PDB entry 9ARW | electron microscopy, 3.80 A resolution | chains H and E of the 8 polymer chains in the assembly

Chain H:
Molecule: CSD domain-containing protein Cmr6
From: Dissulfurispira thermophila
Reference sequence: A0A7G1H339 (A0A7G1H339_9BACT); residue numbers follow UniProt; this construct covers 1-376
Sequence (376 residues; numbered 1 to 376; the number before each row is that of its first residue):
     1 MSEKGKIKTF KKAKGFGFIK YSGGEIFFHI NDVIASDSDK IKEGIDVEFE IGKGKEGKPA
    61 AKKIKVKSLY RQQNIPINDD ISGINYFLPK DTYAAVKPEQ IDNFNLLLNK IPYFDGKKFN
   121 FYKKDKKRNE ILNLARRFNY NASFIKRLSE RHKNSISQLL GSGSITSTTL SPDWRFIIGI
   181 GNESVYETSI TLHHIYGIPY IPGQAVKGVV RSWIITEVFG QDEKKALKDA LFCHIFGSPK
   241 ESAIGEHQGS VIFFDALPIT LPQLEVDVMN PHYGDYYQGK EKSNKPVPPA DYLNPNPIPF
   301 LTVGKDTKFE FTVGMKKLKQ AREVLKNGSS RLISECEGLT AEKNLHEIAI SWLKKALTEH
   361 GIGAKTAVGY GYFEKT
Disordered / not traced: 1-80, 119-139, 173-183, 188-189, 219-222, 239-247, 269-309, 317-346, 360-376

Chain E:
Molecule: Type III-B CRISPR module RAMP protein Cmr4
From: Dissulfurispira thermophila
Reference sequence: A0A7G1H376 (A0A7G1H376_9BACT); residues 1-315 here = UniProt positions 1-315
Sequence (315 residues; each row starts with the number of its first residue):
     1 MFKKARPFFI ICETPLHCGS GNDIGNVDLP IQRERHTDFP KIEASSLKGG IREAFEEADK
    61 DIKVGSLTIN ISDKSTISLA FGPEQGSDHA GALGFTDARI LLFPVKSMKG VFAWVTCPQV
   121 LERFKSDLNL CGVNLGFEMP QANTAPKDCS LFINGNKIVL EEYTFEIARD RDESGNCTSL
   181 ANWLSENLFL ANSGIQFWKE KIKKDIVVIS DDEFRDFVTL STEVITRTKI NNETGTVQSG
   241 ALFTEEYLPT DTVLYSLALT TPVFKEKDEE KGIFKQDSAN EEDMVMEFFT TGLPEIIQLG
   301 GNATIGKGIA RVKIL
Disordered / not traced: 1, 84-88, 230-240

Chain H / chain E interface:
Residue-residue contacts (27; chain H residue first):
  Asp-91(H) / Thr-164(E)
  Thr-92(H) / Glu-162(E)
  Ala-95(H) / Ile-153(E)
  Ala-95(H) / Asn-154(E)
  Asp-102(H) / Met-108(E)  hydrogen bond (backbone-backbone)
  Asn-103(H) / Ser-107(E)
  Asn-103(H) / Met-108(E)
  Asn-103(H) / Val-111(E)  hydrogen bond (side chain-backbone)
  Asn-105(H) / Lys-106(E)
  Leu-106(H) / Met-108(E)  hydrophobic
  Arg-147(H) / Phe-197(E)
  Leu-159(H) / Ile-296(E)  hydrophobic
  His-194(H) / Lys-106(E)  hydrogen bond
  Ile-195(H) / Phe-112(E)  hydrophobic
  Ile-195(H) / Pro-249(E)  hydrophobic
  Ile-195(H) / Thr-250(E)
  Tyr-196(H) / Phe-112(E)  hydrophobic
  Tyr-196(H) / Trp-198(E)
  Gly-203(H) / Ile-305(E)
  Gln-204(H) / Ile-305(E)
  Gly-249(H) / Thr-304(E)
  Val-251(H) / Thr-304(E)
  Ile-252(H) / Thr-304(E)
  Phe-253(H) / Thr-304(E)  hydrogen bond (backbone-backbone)
  Phe-253(H) / Ile-305(E)
  Phe-253(H) / Gly-306(E)  hydrogen bond (backbone-backbone)
  Phe-254(H) / Gly-306(E)
Other interface residues (no listed pair), chain H (22 interface residues in all): Ile-101, His-193, Lys-207
Other interface residues (no listed pair), chain E (19 interface residues in all): Ser-221, Glu-223

Summary:
Chain H and chain E form an interface of 22 and 19 residues respectively, with 5 hydrogen bonds. Polar pairs
include Asn-103(H)/Val-111(E), His-194(H)/Lys-106(E) and Asp-102(H)/Met-108(E).
Chain H is CSD domain-containing protein Cmr6 and chain E is Type III-B CRISPR module RAMP protein Cmr4, both
from Dissulfurispira thermophila; the structure, Structure of the guideless DtCmr Type III CRISPR complex, was
determined by electron microscopy.
